PDB entry 7XFZ | electron microscopy, 3.00 A resolution | chains D and E of the 8 polymer chains in the assembly

# Chain D
Molecule: Csf2
Source organism: Pseudomonas aeruginosa
Chain sequence (348 residues; row label = number of the first residue in the row):
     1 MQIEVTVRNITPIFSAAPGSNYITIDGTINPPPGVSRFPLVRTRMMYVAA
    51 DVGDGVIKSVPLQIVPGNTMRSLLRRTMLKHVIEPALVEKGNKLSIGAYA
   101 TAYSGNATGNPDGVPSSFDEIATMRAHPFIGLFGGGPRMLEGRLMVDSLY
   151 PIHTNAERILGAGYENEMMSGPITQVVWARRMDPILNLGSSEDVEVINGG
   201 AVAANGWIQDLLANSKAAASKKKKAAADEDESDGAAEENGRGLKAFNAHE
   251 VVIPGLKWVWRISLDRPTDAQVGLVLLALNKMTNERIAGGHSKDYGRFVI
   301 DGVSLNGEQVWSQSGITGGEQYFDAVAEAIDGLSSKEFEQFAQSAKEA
Unresolved in the structure: 180-245, 347-348

# Chain E
Molecule: crRNA
Source organism: Pseudomonas aeruginosa
Sequence (43 nucleotides; row label = number of the first residue in the row):
     1 GUGAACGGUGGAGCAACACCGCGUGUUCCCCGCAUACGCGGGX
Modified / non-standard residues: 23G (guanosine-5'-phosphate-2',3'-cyclic phosphate) at position 43

# How chain D and chain E interact
Contacting residue pairs (26; chain D residue first):
  Ser15(D) - A16(E)  hydrogen bond to the phosphate
  Ala16(D) - A16(E)  phosphate contact
  Pro18(D) - A15(E)  base contact
  Arg44(D) - A15(E)  sugar contact
  Asn68(D) - G13(E)  sugar contact
  Asn68(D) - A15(E)  phosphate contact
  Thr69(D) - C14(E)  phosphate contact
  Thr69(D) - A15(E)  phosphate contact
  Arg71(D) - G13(E)  salt bridge to the phosphate
  Ser72(D) - C14(E)  hydrogen bond to the sugar
  Arg75(D) - G13(E)  salt bridge to the phosphate
  Arg76(D) - C14(E)  base contact
  Tyr103(D) - C14(E)  phosphate contact
  Ser104(D) - G13(E)  sugar contact
  Gly135(D) - A12(E)  sugar contact
  Met139(D) - G11(E)  hydrogen bond to the sugar
  Met139(D) - A12(E)  base contact
  Leu140(D) - G11(E)  sugar contact
  Leu140(D) - A12(E)  sugar contact
  Glu141(D) - G11(E)  phosphate contact
  Gly142(D) - A12(E)  phosphate contact
  Gly289(D) - A16(E)  phosphate contact
  Gly289(D) - C17(E)  phosphate contact
  Gly290(D) - A16(E)  phosphate contact
  Gly290(D) - C17(E)  phosphate contact
  His291(D) - C17(E)  phosphate contact
Other interface residues (no listed pair), chain D (25 interface residues in all): Ala17, Pro66, Gly105, Gly134, Ala288

# Summary
25 residues of chain D face 7 of chain E across their interface, with 3 hydrogen bonds and 2 salt bridges.
Among the polar pairs are Ser72(D)-C14(E), Met139(D)-G11(E) and Ser15(D)-A16(E).
Here chain D is Csf2 and chain E is crRNA, both from Pseudomonas aeruginosa. Entry 7XFZ (CryoEM structure of
type IV-A Csf-crRNAsp14-dsDNA ternary complex) was determined by electron microscopy, deposited together with
7XF1, 7XG0, 7XG1, 7XG2, 7XG3 and 7XG4.
